Entry 6SKQ (X-ray diffraction, 2.10 A resolution); this record covers chains A and D.

Chain A (and D):
Molecule: Beta-lactamase
Organism: Escherichia coli
Notes: EC 3.5.2.6; chain D of this document is another copy of the same molecule, construct and numbering; everything in this record applies to it too
UniProtKB: A0A386YIZ1 (A0A386YIZ1_ECOLX); residue numbers follow UniProt; this construct covers 1-266
Sequence (266 residues; each row starts with the number of its first residue):
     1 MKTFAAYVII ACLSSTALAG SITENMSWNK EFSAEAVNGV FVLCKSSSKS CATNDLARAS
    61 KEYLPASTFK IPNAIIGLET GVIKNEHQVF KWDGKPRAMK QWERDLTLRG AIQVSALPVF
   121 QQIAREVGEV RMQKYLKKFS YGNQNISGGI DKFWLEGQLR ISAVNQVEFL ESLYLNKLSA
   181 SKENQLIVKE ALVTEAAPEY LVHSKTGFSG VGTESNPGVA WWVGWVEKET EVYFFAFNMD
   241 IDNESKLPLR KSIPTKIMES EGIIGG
Disordered / not traced: 1-20, 266
Modified / non-standard residues: Lys-70 (lysine nz-carboxylic acid; KCX)
Disulfide bonds: Cys-44/Cys-51
Covalently attached groups: Meropenem, bound form (MER) linked to Ser-67
Small-molecule neighbours: Meropenem, bound form (MER; (4R,5S)-3-{[(3S,5S)-5-(dimethylcarbamoyl)pyrrolidin-3-yl]sulfanyl}-5-[(2S,3R)-3-hydroxy-1-oxobutan-2-yl]-4-methyl-4,5-d ihydro-1H-pyrrole-2-carboxylic acid): Ala-66, Lys-70, Met-99, Gln-101, Trp-102, Ser-115, Leu-117, Leu-155, Thr-206, Gly-207, Phe-208, Glu-244, Leu-247, Arg-250
What the authors report for this chain:
  - self-association interface (contacts with another copy of this molecule); pairs are residue here / residue on that copy: Lys-182/Glu-183, Lys-182/Glu-86, Lys-189/Glu-86 (salt bridge), Glu-199/Arg-104 (salt bridge), His-203/Glu-190 (salt bridge), Glu-229/Arg-104 (salt bridge)
  - contacts within the chain: Ser-115/Lys-205 (hydrogen bond), Lys-70/Trp-154 (hydrogen bond), Leu-117/Leu-155 (hydrophobic contact), His-203/Glu-227 (salt bridge)
  - binding site for Meropenem, bound form: Ser-67, Met-99, Ser-115, Leu-155, Thr-206, Phe-208, Glu-244, Leu-247, Pro-248, Arg-250
  - conformationally variable residues (side-chain flip): Ser-21 to Ile-22, Lys-49 to Ser-50, Asp-93 to Gly-94, Leu-155, Ala-197 to Glu-199, Thr-213 to Glu-214, Ile-264 to Gly-265
  - post-translational modification sites: Lys-70
  - catalytic residues: Ser-67 (citing earlier work)
  - specificity-determining residues: Leu-117, Leu-155 (proposed by the authors, not directly observed)
  - catalytic residues: Phe-208

Chain A / chain D interface:
Contacting residue pairs (55; chain A residue first):
  Glu-86(A) with Asn-176(D), hydrogen bond; Lys-182(D), salt bridge; Leu-186(D); Lys-189(D), salt bridge
  His-87(A) with Tyr-174(D), hydrogen bond (side chain-backbone); Leu-175(D); Asn-176(D)
  Val-89(A) with Thr-230(D)
  Arg-104(A) with Glu-199(D), salt bridge; Glu-229(D), salt bridge
  Asp-105(A) with Thr-230(D)
  Leu-106(A) with Glu-199(D); Thr-230(D)
  Thr-107(A) with Glu-229(D); Thr-230(D)
  Arg-109(A) with Ala-196(D); Ala-197(D), hydrogen bond (side chain-backbone); Leu-201(D)
  Gly-110(A) with Pro-198(D)
  Gln-113(A) with Pro-198(D)
  Tyr-174(A) with His-87(D), hydrogen bond (backbone-side chain)
  Leu-175(A) with His-87(D)
  Asn-176(A) with Glu-86(D), hydrogen bond
  Lys-182(A) with Glu-183(D)
  Glu-183(A) with Lys-182(D), salt bridge; Leu-186(D)
  Leu-186(A) with Glu-86(D); Glu-183(D)
  Ile-187(A) with Lys-182(D); Leu-186(D), hydrophobic
  Lys-189(A) with Glu-86(D), salt bridge; Glu-190(D)
  Glu-190(A) with Lys-189(D); Glu-190(D), hydrogen bond (backbone-side chain); Val-193(D); Leu-201(D); His-203(D), salt bridge
  Val-193(A) with Glu-190(D)
  Ala-196(A) with Arg-109(D); Val-193(D), hydrophobic; Thr-194(D)
  Ala-197(A) with Arg-109(D), hydrogen bond (backbone-side chain)
  Pro-198(A) with Gly-110(D); Gln-113(D)
  Glu-199(A) with Arg-104(D), salt bridge; Leu-106(D); Val-114(D)
  Leu-201(A) with Arg-109(D); Glu-190(D)
  His-203(A) with Glu-190(D), salt bridge
  Glu-229(A) with Arg-104(D), salt bridge; Thr-107(D)
  Thr-230(A) with Asp-105(D); Leu-106(D); Thr-107(D)
Interface residues without a listed pair, chain A (30 interface residues in all): Val-114, Thr-194
Interface residues without a listed pair, chain D (33 interface residues in all): Asn-85, Val-89, Gln-101, Ile-187, Tyr-200

Overview:
30 residues of chain A and 33 residues of chain D are in contact, with 7 hydrogen bonds and 10 salt bridges.
Among the polar pairs are Glu-86(A)/Lys-182(D), Glu-86(A)/Lys-189(D) and Arg-104(A)/Glu-199(D). The paper
reports catalytic residues Ser-67(A) and Phe-208(A); a binding site for Meropenem, bound form at Ser-67(A),
Met-99(A) and Ser-115(A) among others.
Chain A and chain D are both Beta-lactamase (Escherichia coli); the structure, OXA-655_MEM. Structural
insights into the enhanced carbapenemase efficiency of OXA-655 compared to OXA-10, was determined by X-ray
diffraction (same publication as 6SKP and 6SKR).
